PDB entry 8K36 | electron microscopy, 3.48 A resolution | chains E and F of the 12 polymer chains in the assembly

== Chain E (and F) ==
Name: Tail tube protein
From: Escherichia phage Lambda
Notes: chain F of this document is another copy of the same molecule, construct and numbering; everything in this record applies to it too
UniProt: P03733 (TUBE_LAMBD); residue numbers follow UniProt; this construct covers 1-246
Chain sequence (246 residues; numbered 1 to 246; the number before each row is that of its first residue):
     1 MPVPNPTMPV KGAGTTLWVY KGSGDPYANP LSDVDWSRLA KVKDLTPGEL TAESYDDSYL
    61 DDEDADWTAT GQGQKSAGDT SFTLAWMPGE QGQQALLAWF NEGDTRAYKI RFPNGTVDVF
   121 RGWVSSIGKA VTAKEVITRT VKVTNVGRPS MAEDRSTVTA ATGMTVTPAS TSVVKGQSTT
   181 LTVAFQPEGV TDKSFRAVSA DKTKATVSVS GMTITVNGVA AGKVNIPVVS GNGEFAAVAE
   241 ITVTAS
Disordered / not traced: 1-2, 157-246

== Chain E / chain F interface ==
Contacting residue pairs (61):
  Pro-6(E) / Met-87(F)
  Pro-6(E) / Pro-88(F)
  Pro-6(E) / Gly-89(F)
  Thr-7(E) / Met-87(F)
  Pro-9(E) / Val-136(F)  hydrophobic
  Val-10(E) / Val-136(F)
  Val-10(E) / Ile-137(F)  hydrogen bond (backbone-backbone)
  Lys-11(E) / Lys-134(F)
  Lys-11(E) / Glu-135(F)
  Gly-12(E) / Thr-132(F)  hydrogen bond (backbone-backbone)
  Gly-12(E) / Glu-135(F)  hydrogen bond (backbone-backbone)
  Gly-12(E) / Ile-137(F)
  Ala-13(E) / Ala-133(F)  hydrogen bond (backbone-backbone)
  Thr-15(E) / Val-131(F)
  Leu-45(E) / Val-131(F)
  Pro-47(E) / Lys-129(F)
  Glu-49(E) / Ser-126(F)  hydrogen bond
  Glu-49(E) / Ile-127(F)
  Leu-50(E) / Phe-100(F)  hydrophobic
  Leu-50(E) / Ser-126(F)
  Leu-50(E) / Ile-127(F)  hydrogen bond (backbone-backbone)
  Thr-51(E) / Ser-125(F)  hydrogen bond (side chain-backbone)
  Ala-52(E) / Ser-125(F)  hydrogen bond (backbone-backbone)
  Ser-54(E) / Trp-123(F)
  Ala-65(E) / Gln-74(F)  hydrogen bond (backbone-side chain)
  Asp-66(E) / Gln-74(F)
  Asp-66(E) / Lys-75(F)  hydrogen bond (backbone-backbone)
  Trp-67(E) / Lys-75(F)
  Trp-67(E) / Ser-76(F)
  Trp-67(E) / Ala-77(F)
  Trp-67(E) / Gly-147(F)
  Trp-67(E) / Arg-148(F)
  Trp-67(E) / Pro-149(F)
  Thr-68(E) / Gln-74(F)
  Thr-68(E) / Lys-75(F)  hydrogen bond (backbone-backbone)
  Thr-68(E) / Ser-76(F)
  Thr-68(E) / Gly-147(F)  hydrogen bond (backbone-backbone)
  Thr-70(E) / Trp-123(F)  hydrogen bond
  Thr-70(E) / Val-146(F)
  Gly-71(E) / Trp-123(F)
  Gln-72(E) / Phe-100(F)
  Gln-72(E) / Gly-103(F)
  Gln-72(E) / Trp-123(F)
  Gln-72(E) / Val-124(F)
  Lys-75(E) / Phe-100(F)
  Lys-75(E) / Asn-101(F)
  Phe-112(E) / Trp-86(F)  hydrophobic
  Phe-112(E) / Lys-129(F)
  Phe-112(E) / Val-131(F)  hydrophobic
  Asn-114(E) / Trp-86(F)
  Asn-114(E) / Pro-88(F)
  Thr-116(E) / Trp-86(F)
  Asp-118(E) / Lys-129(F)  salt bridge
  Arg-148(E) / Asn-101(F)  hydrogen bond
  Met-151(E) / Leu-97(F)  hydrophobic
  Glu-153(E) / Trp-86(F)  hydrogen bond
  Glu-153(E) / Pro-88(F)
  Glu-153(E) / Gln-93(F)
  Glu-153(E) / Leu-97(F)
  Glu-153(E) / Arg-139(F)  salt bridge
  Ser-156(E) / Gln-94(F)
Also at the interface, not in a pair above, chain E (35 interface residues in all): Met-8, Gly-48, Glu-53, Ala-152
Also at the interface, not in a pair above, chain F (35 interface residues in all): Lys-41, Asp-104, Gly-128

== Summary ==
Chain E and chain F each contribute 35 residues to their interface, with 15 hydrogen bonds and 2 salt bridges.
Polar pairs include Asp-118(E)/Lys-129(F), Glu-153(E)/Arg-139(F) and Glu-49(E)/Ser-126(F).
Chain E and chain F are both Tail tube protein (Escherichia phage Lambda); the structure, Structure of the
bacteriophage lambda tail tube, was determined by electron microscopy together with 8K35, 8K37, 8K38 and 8K39
from the same study.
